9FVH - chains A and P; structure by X-ray diffraction, 1.45 A resolution.

# Chain A
Name: 14-3-3 protein sigma
From: Homo sapiens
UniProtKB: P31947 (1433S_HUMAN); residue numbers follow UniProt; this construct covers 1-231
Sequence (236 residues; each row starts with the number of its first residue; numbers below 1 keep their minus sign (Gly-4 is residue -4)):
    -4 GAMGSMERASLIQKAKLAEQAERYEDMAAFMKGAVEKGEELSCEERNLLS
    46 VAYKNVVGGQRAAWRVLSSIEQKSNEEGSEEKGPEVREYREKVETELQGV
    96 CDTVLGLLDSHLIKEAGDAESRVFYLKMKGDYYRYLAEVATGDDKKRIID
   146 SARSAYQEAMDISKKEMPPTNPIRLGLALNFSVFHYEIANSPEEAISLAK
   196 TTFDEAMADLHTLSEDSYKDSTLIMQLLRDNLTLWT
Disordered / not traced: 71-76
Sequence notes: expression tag (-4 to 0)
Covalent attachments: 2-bromanyl-4-[2-(2-methylphenyl)imidazol-1-yl]benzaldehyde (A1IF5) linked to Lys122
UniProt features mapped onto this chain:
  - site (Interaction with phosphoserine on interacting protein): Arg56, Arg129
  - modified residue (Phosphoserine): Ser5, Ser74

# Chain P
Name: Microtubule-associated protein tau
UniProtKB: P10636 (TAU_HUMAN); residues 210-222 here correspond to UniProt positions 527-539 (UniProt number = residue number + 317)
Sequence (13 residues; numbered 210 to 222; the number before each row is that of its first residue):
   210 SRTPSLPTPPTRE
Disordered / not traced: 210-211, 220-222
Modified / non-standard residues: Ser214 (phosphoserine; SEP)
UniProt features mapped onto this chain:
  - modified residue: Thr212 (Phosphothreonine), Ser214 (Phosphoserine), Thr217 (Phosphothreonine)

# Chain A / chain P interface
Contacting residue pairs - 17 pairs, chain A then chain P:
  Arg56(A) with Ser214(P)
  Lys122(A) with Leu215(P)
  Arg129(A) with Ser214(P)
  Tyr130(A) with Ser214(P)
  Leu174(A) with Pro213(P); Ser214(P); Leu215(P)
  Asn175(A) with Ser214(P); Leu215(P), hydrogen bond (side chain-backbone)
  Val178(A) with Pro213(P)
  Tyr181(A) with Thr212(P)
  Glu182(A) with Thr212(P), hydrogen bond
  Leu218(A) with Pro219(P), hydrophobic
  Leu222(A) with Pro216(P)
  Asn226(A) with Thr212(P); Pro213(P), hydrogen bond (side chain-backbone)
  Trp230(A) with Thr212(P), hydrogen bond
Other interface residues (no listed pair), chain A (20 interface residues in all): Val46, Lys49, Asn50, Gly171, Lys214, Ile219, Leu229
Other interface residues (no listed pair), chain P (8 interface residues in all): Thr217, Pro218

# In short
Chain A and chain P form an interface of 20 and 8 residues respectively, with 4 hydrogen bonds. Among the
polar pairs are Asn175(A)-Leu215(P), Glu182(A)-Thr212(P) and Asn226(A)-Pro213(P).
Here chain A is 14-3-3 protein sigma (Homo sapiens) and chain P is Microtubule-associated protein tau. Entry
9FVH (Crystal structure of 14-3-3 sigma in complex with Tau pS214 peptide and covalent stabilizer JS17) was
determined by X-ray diffraction.
